PDB entry 8GNG | X-ray diffraction, 3.20 A resolution | chains L and H of the 3 polymer chains in the assembly

Chain L:
Name: antibody fab fragment light chain
Source organism: Mus musculus
Notes: antibody fragment or engineered binder
Sequence (214 residues; row label = number of the first residue in the row):
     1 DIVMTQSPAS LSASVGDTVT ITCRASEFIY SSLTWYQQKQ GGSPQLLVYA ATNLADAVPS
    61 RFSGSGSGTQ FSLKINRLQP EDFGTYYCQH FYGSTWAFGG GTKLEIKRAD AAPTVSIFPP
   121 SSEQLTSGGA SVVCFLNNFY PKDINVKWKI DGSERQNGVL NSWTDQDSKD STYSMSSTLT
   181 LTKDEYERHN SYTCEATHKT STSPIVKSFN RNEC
Not modelled in the structure: 213-214
Disulfides: Cys23-Cys88, Cys134-Cys194
Ion coordination: K+ near Asp56 (its only coordinating residue here)

Chain H:
Name: antibody fab fragment heavy chain
Source organism: Mus musculus
Notes: antibody fragment or engineered binder
Sequence (226 residues; numbered 1 to 226; the number before each row is that of its first residue):
     1 EVQLQQSGAE LVKPGSSVKI SCKTSGDSFT AYNMNWVKQS HGKSLEWIGN INPYYGSTRY
    61 NQKFKGKATL TVDKSSSTAY IQLNSLTSED SAVYYCAREG NYYDGGSVRY FDYWGQGTTL
   121 TVSSAKTTAP SVYPLAPVCG DTSGSSVTLG CLVKGYFPEP VTLTWNSGSL SSGVHTFPAV
   181 LQSDLYTLSS SVTVTSSTWP SQSITCNVAH PASSTKVDKK IEPRGP
Not modelled in the structure: 141-142, 225-226
Disulfides: Cys22-Cys96, Cys151-Cys206

Interface between chain L and chain H:
Contacting residue pairs (82):
  Asp1(L) - Asn61(H)
  Ala9(L) - Lys43(H)  hydrogen bond (backbone-side chain)
  Thr34(L) - Arg109(H)
  Tyr36(L) - Phe111(H)  hydrogen bond (side chain-backbone)
  Tyr36(L) - Trp114(H)  hydrophobic
  Gln38(L) - Gln39(H)  hydrogen bond
  Gln38(L) - Tyr95(H)  hydrogen bond
  Gly42(L) - Tyr95(H)
  Ser43(L) - Tyr95(H)
  Ser43(L) - Trp114(H)
  Ser43(L) - Gly115(H)  hydrogen bond (side chain-backbone)
  Ser43(L) - Gln116(H)
  Pro44(L) - Trp114(H)
  Leu46(L) - Tyr110(H)  hydrophobic
  Leu46(L) - Phe111(H)
  Tyr49(L) - Tyr102(H)
  Tyr49(L) - Tyr110(H)  hydrophobic
  Asn53(L) - Tyr102(H)
  Tyr87(L) - Gln39(H)
  Tyr87(L) - Lys43(H)  hydrogen bond (side chain-backbone)
  Tyr87(L) - Leu45(H)  hydrophobic
  Gln89(L) - Phe111(H)
  Phe91(L) - Arg109(H)  hydrogen bond (backbone-side chain)
  Phe91(L) - Tyr110(H)  hydrophobic
  Phe91(L) - Phe111(H)  hydrophobic
  Gly93(L) - Arg109(H)  hydrogen bond (backbone-side chain)
  Ser94(L) - Trp47(H)
  Ser94(L) - Arg59(H)  hydrogen bond (backbone-side chain)
  Thr95(L) - Trp47(H)
  Trp96(L) - Asn35(H)
  Trp96(L) - Trp47(H)
  Trp96(L) - Asn50(H)
  Trp96(L) - Arg59(H)
  Trp96(L) - Glu99(H)
  Trp96(L) - Arg109(H)
  Trp96(L) - Phe111(H)  hydrophobic
  Phe98(L) - Val37(H)  hydrophobic
  Phe98(L) - Leu45(H)
  Phe98(L) - Glu46(H)
  Phe98(L) - Trp47(H)
  Gly100(L) - Lys43(H)
  Gly101(L) - Lys43(H)
  Phe118(L) - Leu135(H)  hydrophobic
  Phe118(L) - Ala136(H)
  Phe118(L) - Pro137(H)
  Phe118(L) - Thr148(H)
  Pro119(L) - Leu135(H)
  Ser121(L) - Tyr133(H)
  Ser121(L) - Pro134(H)  hydrogen bond (side chain-backbone)
  Glu123(L) - Tyr133(H)
  Glu123(L) - Pro134(H)
  Glu123(L) - Lys219(H)  salt bridge
  Gln124(L) - Tyr133(H)
  Gln124(L) - Lys154(H)
  Ser127(L) - Tyr133(H)  hydrogen bond
  Ser131(L) - Leu152(H)
  Ser131(L) - Lys154(H)
  Val133(L) - Leu135(H)  hydrophobic
  Phe135(L) - Gly150(H)
  Phe135(L) - Phe177(H)  hydrophobic
  Phe135(L) - Ser190(H)
  Phe135(L) - Ser191(H)
  Asn137(L) - His175(H)
  Asn137(L) - Phe177(H)
  Asn137(L) - Ser191(H)
  Asn138(L) - His175(H)  hydrogen bond
  Leu160(L) - Leu181(H)
  Leu160(L) - Gln182(H)
  Asn161(L) - Val180(H)
  Ser162(L) - Phe177(H)
  Ser162(L) - Pro178(H)  hydrogen bond (side chain-backbone)
  Ser162(L) - Val180(H)
  Trp163(L) - Pro178(H)
  Thr164(L) - Phe177(H)
  Asp167(L) - His175(H)
  Ser174(L) - His175(H)
  Ser174(L) - Phe177(H)
  Met175(L) - Phe177(H)
  Ser176(L) - Phe177(H)
  Ser176(L) - Ser189(H)  hydrogen bond
  Thr180(L) - Lys154(H)
  Phe209(L) - Val138(H)  hydrophobic
Also at the interface, not in a pair above, chain L (52 interface residues in all): Ala50, Thr85, Tyr92, Thr102, Lys103, Ser116, Ile117, Thr178, Asn212
Also at the interface, not in a pair above, chain H (47 interface residues in all): Gly42, Gln62, Val108, Asp112, Gly117, Cys139, Leu149, Thr176

In short:
Chain L and chain H form an interface of 52 and 47 residues respectively; the contacts include 14 hydrogen
bonds and 1 salt bridge. Polar contacts include Glu123(L)-Lys219(H), Ala9(L)-Lys43(H) and Tyr36(L)-Phe111(H).
Chain L is antibody fab fragment light chain and chain H is antibody fab fragment heavy chain, both from Mus
musculus; the structure, Crystal structure of human adenosine A2A receptor in complex with istradefylline, was
determined by X-ray diffraction.
